PDB entry 5SZJ | X-ray diffraction, 2.66 A resolution | chains A and B

[Chain A]
Molecule: Ras-related protein Rab-10
Source organism: Homo sapiens
UniProt: P61026 (RAB10_HUMAN); residue numbers follow UniProt; this construct covers 1-200
Chain sequence (202 residues; row label = number of the first residue in the row; numbers below 1 keep their minus sign (Gly-1 is residue -1)):
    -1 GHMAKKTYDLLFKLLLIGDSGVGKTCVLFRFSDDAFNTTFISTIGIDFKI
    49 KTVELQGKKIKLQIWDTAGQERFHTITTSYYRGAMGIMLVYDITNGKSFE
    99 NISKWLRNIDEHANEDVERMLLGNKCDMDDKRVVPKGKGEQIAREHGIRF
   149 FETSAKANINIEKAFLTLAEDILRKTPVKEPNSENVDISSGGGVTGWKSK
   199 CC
Disordered / not traced: -1 to 0, 176-200
Sequence notes: expression tag (-1 to 0)
Metal / ion sites: Mg2+: Thr23, Thr41 (together with GMP-PNP)
Ligand contacts: GMP-PNP (GNP; phosphoaminophosphonic acid-guanylate ester): Asp17, Ser18, Gly19, Val20, Gly21, Lys22, Thr23, Cys24, Phe34, Asn35, Thr36, Thr37, Phe38, Ile39, Ser40, Thr41, Thr65, Ala66, Gly67, Asn122, Lys123, Asp125, Met126, Ser152, Ala153, Lys154
UniProt features mapped onto this chain:
  - motif: Asp32 to Phe46 (Switch 1), Asp64 to Gly81 (Switch 2)
  - binding site (GTP): Ser18, Gly19, Val20, Gly21, Lys22, Thr23, Cys24, Asn35, Thr36, Ser40, Thr41, Gly67, Asn122, Lys123, Asp125, Met126, Ser152, Ala153, Lys154
  - binding site (Mg(2+)): Thr23, Thr41, Asp64
  - modified residue: Thr73 (Phosphothreonine), Lys102 (N6-acetyllysine)
  - lipidation (S-geranylgeranyl cysteine): Cys199, Cys200
  - cross-link (Glycyl lysine isopeptide (Lys-Gly)): Lys102 (interchain with G-Cter in ubiquitin), Lys136 (interchain with G-Cter in ubiquitin), Lys154 (interchain with G-Cter in ubiquitin)
  - mutagenesis: Thr23 (T23N: Probable dominant negative mutant locked in the inactive GDP-bound form; alters the basolateral recycling pathway in epithelial cells and endoplasmic reticulum membrane morphology ...), Gln68 (Q68L: Probable constitutively active mutant unable to hydrolyze GTP; accumulates at the base of the primary cilium and alters the basolateral recycling pathway in epithelial cells ...), Thr73 (T73A: Loss of phosphorylation. No effect on GDI1 and GDI2 binding. Increases localization to the cytosol ...)

[Chain B]
Molecule: MICAL C-terminal-like protein
Source organism: Homo sapiens
UniProt: Q6ZW33 (MICLK_HUMAN); residues 534-683 here = UniProt positions 534-683
Chain sequence (153 residues; each row starts with the number of its first residue):
   531 GHMKQEELKRLYKAQAIQRQLEEVEERQRASEIQGVRLEKALRGEADSGT
   581 QDEAQLLQEWFKLVLEKNKLMRYESELLIMAQELELEDHQSRLEQKLREK
   631 MLKEESQKDEKDLNEEQEVFTELMQVIEQRDKLVDSLEEQRIREKAEDQH
   681 FES
Disordered / not traced: 574-581
Sequence notes: expression tag (531-533)

[Chain A / chain B interface]
Pairs across the interface (32; chain A residue first):
  Met1(A) - Gln550(B)
  Met1(A) - Arg557(B)
  Met1(A) - Tyr603(B)  hydrophobic
  Lys3(A) - Tyr603(B)
  Lys3(A) - Glu606(B)  salt bridge
  Lys3(A) - Met610(B)
  Tyr6(A) - Leu667(B)
  Tyr6(A) - Glu668(B)  hydrogen bond
  Tyr6(A) - Arg671(B)
  Asp7(A) - Arg671(B)  hydrogen bond (backbone-side chain)
  Leu9(A) - Glu668(B)
  Lys11(A) - Asp665(B)  salt bridge
  Asp31(A) - Lys539(B)  salt bridge
  Ile39(A) - Arg628(B)
  Ser40(A) - Arg628(B)  hydrogen bond (backbone-side chain)
  Ile42(A) - Leu627(B)  hydrophobic
  Ile42(A) - Arg628(B)
  Ile42(A) - Met631(B)  hydrophobic
  Ile42(A) - Phe650(B)  hydrophobic
  Ile44(A) - Met654(B)  hydrophobic
  Ile44(A) - Ile657(B)
  Asp45(A) - Gln620(B)  hydrogen bond
  Asp45(A) - Arg660(B)  salt bridge
  Phe46(A) - Ile657(B)
  Phe46(A) - Arg660(B)  hydrogen bond (backbone-side chain)
  Phe46(A) - Val664(B)  hydrophobic
  Lys59(A) - Leu667(B)
  Gln61(A) - Asp661(B)  hydrogen bond
  Gln61(A) - Val664(B)
  Trp63(A) - Asp661(B)
  Phe71(A) - Phe650(B)  hydrophobic
  Ile74(A) - Phe650(B)  hydrophobic
Other interface residues (no listed pair), chain A (22 interface residues in all): Thr5, Leu8, Gly43, Arg70
Other interface residues (no listed pair), chain B (23 interface residues in all): Glu536, Glu553, Leu653
Interface features reported in the paper:
  - interface residues, chain A: Tyr6(A), Asp7(A), Leu9(A), Lys11(A), Asp31(A), Ser40(A), Asp45(A), Gln61(A)

[Summary]
The interface between chain A and chain B involves 22 residues on one side and 23 on the other; the contacts
include 6 hydrogen bonds and 4 salt bridges. Among the polar pairs are Lys3(A)-Glu606(B), Lys11(A)-Asp665(B)
and Asp31(A)-Lys539(B). Ligands of chain A: GMP-PNP. From the paper: interface residues Tyr6(A), Asp7(A) and
Leu9(A) among others.
Here chain A is Ras-related protein Rab-10 and chain B is MICAL C-terminal-like protein, both from Homo
sapiens. Entry 5SZJ (Structure of human Rab10 in complex with the bMERB domain of Mical-cL) was determined by
X-ray diffraction, deposited together with 5LPN, 5SZG, 5SZH, 5SZI and 5SZK.
